Entry 9JGC (X-ray diffraction, 2.01 A resolution); this record covers chain A.

Chain A:
Protein: Ribosomal RNA small subunit methyltransferase Nep1
From: Pyrococcus horikoshii OT3
Notes: EC 2.1.1.-
Reference sequence: O50087 (NEP1_PYRHO); numbering as in UniProt (aligned over 1-229)
Sequence (229 residues; each row starts with the number of its first residue):
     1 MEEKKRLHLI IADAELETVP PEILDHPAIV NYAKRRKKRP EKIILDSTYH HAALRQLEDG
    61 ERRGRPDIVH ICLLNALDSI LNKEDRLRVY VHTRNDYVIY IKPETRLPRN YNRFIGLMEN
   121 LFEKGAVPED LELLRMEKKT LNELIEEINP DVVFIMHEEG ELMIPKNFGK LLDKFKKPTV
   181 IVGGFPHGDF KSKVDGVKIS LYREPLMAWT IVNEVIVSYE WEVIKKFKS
Not modelled in the structure: 1, 228-229
UniProt features mapped onto this chain:
  - binding site (S-adenosyl-L-methionine): Gly183, Gly188, Leu201 to Leu206
  - site: Arg65 (Interaction with substrate rRNA), Asp67 (Stabilizes Arg-65), Arg106 (Interaction with substrate rRNA), Arg109 (Interaction with substrate rRNA), Arg113 (Interaction with substrate rRNA)
Small-molecule neighbours:
  - adenosine (ADN): Met156, His157, Glu158, Ile181, Val182, Gly183, Phe185, Phe190, Ile199, Ser200, Leu201, Tyr202, Glu204, Pro205, Leu206, Met207, Ala208, Ile211
  - sulfite ion (SO3), molecule 1: Lys37, Lys38, Arg39, Lys42
  - sulfite ion (SO3), molecule 2: Thr48, Arg65, Arg106, Pro108, Arg109, Asn110, Arg113

Overview:
Ligands of chain A: adenosine and sulfite ion. From UniProt: 8 S-adenosyl-L-methionine-binding residues.
Chain A is Ribosomal RNA small subunit methyltransferase Nep1 (Pyrococcus horikoshii OT3); the structure,
Crystal structure of Nep1 in complex with adenosine from Pyrococcus horikoshii OT3, was determined by X-ray
diffraction (same publication as 9JGB and 9JGD).
